2KN7 - chains A and D of the 4 polymer chains in the assembly; structure by solution NMR.

# Chain A
Protein: DNA repair endonuclease XPF
Organism: Homo sapiens
Notes: EC 3.1.-.-; fragment: residues in UNP 842-908
Reference sequence: Q92889 (XPF_HUMAN); residues 10-76 here correspond to UniProt positions 842-908 (UniProt number = residue number + 832)
Sequence (67 residues; numbered 10 to 76; the number before each row is that of its first residue):
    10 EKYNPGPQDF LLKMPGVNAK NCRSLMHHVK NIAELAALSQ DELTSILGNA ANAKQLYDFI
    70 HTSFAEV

# Chain D
Protein: DNA repair endonuclease XPF
Organism: Homo sapiens
Notes: EC 3.1.-.-; fragment: residues in UNP 842-908
Reference sequence: Q92889 (XPF_HUMAN); residues 110-176 here correspond to UniProt positions 842-908 (UniProt number = residue number + 732)
Sequence (67 residues; each row starts with the number of its first residue):
   110 EKYNPGPQDF LLKMPGVNAK NCRSLMHHVK NIAELAALSQ DELTSILGNA ANAKQLYDFI
   170 HTSFAEV

# Interface between chain A and chain D
Residue-residue contacts (64):
  Lys-11(A) / Phe-173(D)
  Lys-11(A) / Ala-174(D)
  Lys-11(A) / Glu-175(D)
  Tyr-12(A) / Phe-173(D)
  Tyr-12(A) / Ala-174(D)
  Asn-13(A) / Phe-173(D)
  Asn-13(A) / Glu-175(D)
  Asn-13(A) / Val-176(D)
  Gly-15(A) / Phe-168(D)
  Pro-16(A) / Phe-168(D)
  Pro-16(A) / Thr-171(D)
  Pro-16(A) / Ser-172(D)
  Pro-16(A) / Phe-173(D)
  Gln-17(A) / Phe-173(D)
  Phe-19(A) / Phe-119(D)
  Phe-19(A) / Met-123(D)
  Phe-19(A) / Phe-168(D)
  Leu-20(A) / Phe-173(D)
  Lys-22(A) / Phe-119(D)
  Met-23(A) / Phe-119(D)
  Met-35(A) / Phe-173(D)
  Val-38(A) / Phe-173(D)
  Lys-39(A) / Ser-172(D)
  Lys-39(A) / Phe-173(D)
  Asn-40(A) / Ile-169(D)
  Asn-40(A) / His-170(D)
  Asn-40(A) / Thr-171(D)
  Asn-40(A) / Ser-172(D)
  Asn-40(A) / Phe-173(D)
  Ile-41(A) / Ala-145(D)
  Ile-41(A) / Phe-168(D)
  Ile-41(A) / Ile-169(D)
  Ala-42(A) / Ala-145(D)
  Ala-42(A) / Ile-169(D)
  Ala-45(A) / Ile-141(D)
  Ala-45(A) / Ala-142(D)
  Ala-45(A) / Ala-145(D)
  Phe-68(A) / Gly-115(D)
  Phe-68(A) / Pro-116(D)
  Phe-68(A) / Phe-119(D)
  Phe-68(A) / Ile-141(D)
  Ile-69(A) / Asn-140(D)
  Ile-69(A) / Ile-141(D)
  Ile-69(A) / Ala-142(D)
  His-70(A) / Asn-140(D)
  His-70(A) / Ala-142(D)
  Thr-71(A) / Pro-116(D)
  Thr-71(A) / Asn-140(D)
  Ser-72(A) / Lys-139(D)
  Ser-72(A) / Asn-140(D)
  Phe-73(A) / Tyr-112(D)
  Phe-73(A) / Asn-113(D)
  Phe-73(A) / Pro-116(D)
  Phe-73(A) / Gln-117(D)
  Phe-73(A) / Leu-120(D)
  Phe-73(A) / Met-135(D)
  Phe-73(A) / Val-138(D)
  Phe-73(A) / Lys-139(D)
  Phe-73(A) / Asn-140(D)
  Ala-74(A) / Lys-111(D)
  Ala-74(A) / Tyr-112(D)
  Glu-75(A) / Lys-111(D)
  Glu-75(A) / Asn-113(D)
  Val-76(A) / Glu-110(D)
Interface residues without a listed pair, chain D (27 interface residues in all): Lys-122

# Summary
26 residues of chain A face 27 of chain D across their interface.
Chain A and chain D are both DNA repair endonuclease XPF (Homo sapiens); the structure, Structure of the
XPF-single strand DNA complex, was determined by solution NMR.
